Entry 8U13 (electron microscopy, 3.80 A resolution); this record covers chains B and J of the 11 polymer chains in the assembly.

[Chain B]
Name: Histone H4
Source organism: Homo sapiens
UniProtKB: P62805 (H4_HUMAN); residues 0-102 here correspond to UniProt positions 1-103 (UniProt number = residue number + 1)
Chain sequence (107 residues; each row starts with the number of its first residue; numbers below 1 keep their minus sign (Gly-4 is residue -4)):
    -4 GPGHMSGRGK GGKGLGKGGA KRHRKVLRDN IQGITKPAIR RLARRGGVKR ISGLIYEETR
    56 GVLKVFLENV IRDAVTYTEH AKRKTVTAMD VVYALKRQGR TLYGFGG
Unresolved in the structure: -4 to 19
Sequence notes: expression tag (-4 to -1)
Curated features (UniProtKB/Swiss-Prot):
  - DNA-binding region: Lys16 to Lys20
  - modified residue: Ser1 (N-acetylserine), Arg3 (Asymmetric dimethylarginine), Lys5 (N6-(2-hydroxyisobutyryl)lysine), Lys8 (N6-(2-hydroxyisobutyryl)lysine), Lys12 (N6-(2-hydroxyisobutyryl)lysine), Lys16 (N6-(2-hydroxyisobutyryl)lysine), Lys20 (N6,N6,N6-trimethyllysine), Lys31 (N6-(2-hydroxyisobutyryl)lysine), Lys44 (N6-(2-hydroxyisobutyryl)lysine), Ser47 (Phosphoserine), Tyr51 (Phosphotyrosine), Lys59 (N6-(2-hydroxyisobutyryl)lysine), Lys77 (N6-(2-hydroxyisobutyryl)lysine), Lys79 (N6-(2-hydroxyisobutyryl)lysine), Thr80 (Phosphothreonine), Tyr88 (Phosphotyrosine), Lys91 (N6-(2-hydroxyisobutyryl)lysine)
  - cross-link (Glycyl lysine isopeptide (Lys-Gly)): Lys12 (interchain with G-Cter in SUMO2), Lys20 (interchain with G-Cter in SUMO2), Lys31 (interchain with G-Cter in SUMO2), Lys59 (interchain with G-Cter in SUMO2), Lys79 (interchain with G-Cter in SUMO2), Lys91 (interchain with G-Cter in SUMO2)

[Chain J]
Molecule: 147-nt DNA strand
Source organism: Homo sapiens
Sequence (147 nucleotides; each row starts with the number of its first residue; numbers below 1 keep their minus sign (DA-73 is residue -73)):
   -73 ATCGGATGTA TATATCTGAC ACGTGCCTGG AGACTAGGGA GTAATCCCCT TGGCGGTTAA
   -13 AACGCGGGGG ACAGCGCGTA CGTGCGTTTA AGCGGTGCTA GAGCTGTCTA CGACCAATTG
    47 AGCGGCCTCG GCACCGGGAT TCTCGAT
Unresolved in the structure: -73

[How chain B and chain J interact]
Pairs across the interface (11; chain B residue first):
  Lys44(B) - DG8(J)  sugar contact
  Arg45(B) - DC7(J)  hydrogen bond to the sugar
  Arg45(B) - DG8(J)  phosphate contact
  Ile46(B) - DC7(J)  sugar contact
  Ile46(B) - DG8(J)  hydrogen bond to the phosphate
  Ser47(B) - DC7(J)  hydrogen bond to the phosphate
  Gly48(B) - DC7(J)  hydrogen bond to the phosphate
  Arg78(B) - DA28(J)  phosphate contact
  Lys79(B) - DG27(J)  phosphate contact
  Lys79(B) - DA28(J)  hydrogen bond to the phosphate
  Thr80(B) - DA28(J)  sugar contact
Other interface residues (no listed pair), chain B (10 interface residues in all): Arg35, Arg39

[In short]
10 residues of chain B face 4 of chain J across their interface; the contacts include 5 hydrogen bonds. Polar
pairs include Arg45(B)-DC7(J), Ile46(B)-DG8(J) and Ser47(B)-DC7(J). UniProt lists a DNA-binding region on
chain B.
Chain B is Histone H4 and chain J is a 147-nt DNA strand, both from Homo sapiens; the structure, Cryo-EM
structure of the human nucleosome core particle ubiquitylated at histone H2A lysine 15 in complex ..., was
determined by electron microscopy, deposited together with 8SMW, 8SMX, 8SMY, 8SMZ, 8SN0, 8SN1 and 3 further
entries.
